4LCU - chains A and C of the 3 polymer chains in the assembly; structure by X-ray diffraction, 2.75 A resolution.

[Chain A]
Protein: Fab light chain
Organism: Mus musculus
Notes: engineered mutation(s): E118A; antibody fragment or engineered binder
Sequence (219 residues; row label = number of the first residue in the row):
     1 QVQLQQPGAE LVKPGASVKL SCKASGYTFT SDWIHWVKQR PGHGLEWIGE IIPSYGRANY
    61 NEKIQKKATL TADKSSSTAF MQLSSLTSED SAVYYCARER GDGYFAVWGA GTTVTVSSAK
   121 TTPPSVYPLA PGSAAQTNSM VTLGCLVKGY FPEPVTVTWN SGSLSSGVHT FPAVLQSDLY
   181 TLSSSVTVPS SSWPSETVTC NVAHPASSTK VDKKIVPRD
Cystine bridges: Cys22-Cys96

[Chain C]
Protein: pH-gated potassium channel KcsA
Organism: Streptomyces lividans
UniProtKB: P0A334 (KCSA_STRLI); numbering as in UniProt (aligned over 2-124)
Sequence (131 residues; each row starts with the number of its first residue; numbers below 1 keep their minus sign (Ser-6 is residue -6)):
    -6 SMHHHHHHPP MLSGLLARLV KLLLGRHGSA LHWRAAGAAT VLLVIVLLAG SYLAVLAERG
    54 APGAQLITYP RALWWSVETA TTVGYGDLYP VTLWGRLVAV VVMVAGITSF GLVTAALATW
   114 FVGRAQERRG H
Not modelled in the structure: -6 to 21, 124
Construct notes: expression tag (-6 to 1); engineered mutation Ala118 (Glu in P0A334)
Swiss-Prot annotation at these positions:
  - motif: Thr75 to Asp80 (Selectivity filter)
  - mutagenesis: Glu71 (E71A: Prevents channel inactivation)
Metal / ion sites: K+ site 1 near Thr75 (its only coordinating residue here); K+ site 2: Thr75, Val76; K+ site 3: Val76, Gly77; K+ site 4: Gly77, Tyr78
Residues lining bound ligands: diacyl glycerol (DGA): Leu41, Ser44, Tyr45, Tyr62, Pro63, Leu66, Trp67, Val70, Val84, Thr85, Leu86, Arg89, Leu90, Val93
Reported in the primary citation:
  - conformationally variable residues (order/disorder transition, side-chain flip): Arg121, Arg122

[Interface between chain A and chain C]
Pairs across the interface (21; chain A residue first):
  Thr30(A) - Tyr45(C)
  Ser31(A) - Tyr62(C)
  Trp33(A) - Leu49(C)  hydrophobic
  Trp33(A) - Arg52(C)
  Trp33(A) - Tyr62(C)  hydrogen bond
  Glu50(A) - Arg52(C)  salt bridge
  Ile52(A) - Tyr45(C)
  Ile52(A) - Leu49(C)  hydrophobic
  Ile52(A) - Tyr62(C)
  Ser54(A) - Tyr45(C)  hydrogen bond
  Tyr55(A) - Leu49(C)  hydrophobic
  Asn59(A) - Arg52(C)
  Asn59(A) - Gly53(C)
  Glu62(A) - Gly53(C)
  Glu62(A) - Pro55(C)
  Glu99(A) - Arg52(C)  salt bridge
  Gly101(A) - Arg52(C)
  Gly101(A) - Thr61(C)
  Gly101(A) - Tyr62(C)  hydrogen bond (backbone-backbone)
  Asp102(A) - Thr61(C)
  Gly103(A) - Thr61(C)
Also at the interface, not in a pair above, chain A (16 interface residues in all): His35, Arg57, Arg100
Also at the interface, not in a pair above, chain C (9 interface residues in all): Val48, Pro63

[Summary]
16 residues of chain A and 9 residues of chain C are in contact; the contacts include 3 hydrogen bonds and 2
salt bridges. Polar pairs include Glu50(A)-Arg52(C), Glu99(A)-Arg52(C) and Trp33(A)-Tyr62(C). Diacyl glycerol
is bound between chain A and chain C. The paper reports conformational variability at Arg121(C) and Arg122(C).
Chain A is Fab light chain (Mus musculus) and chain C is pH-gated potassium channel KcsA (Streptomyces
lividans); the structure, Structure of KcsA with E118A mutation, was determined by X-ray diffraction,
deposited together with 4LBE.
